Entry 8J5M (X-ray diffraction, 1.62 A resolution); this record covers chains A and B of the 4 polymer chains in the assembly.

Chain A (and B):
Molecule: Beta-glucosidase
Source organism: uncultured bacterium
Notes: chain B of this document is another copy of the same molecule, construct and numbering; everything in this record applies to it too
UniProtKB: A0A1S5SJM8 (A0A1S5SJM8_9BACT); numbering as in UniProt (aligned over 1-445)
Amino-acid sequence (465 residues; each row starts with the number of its first residue; numbers below 1 keep their minus sign (Met-19 is residue -19)):
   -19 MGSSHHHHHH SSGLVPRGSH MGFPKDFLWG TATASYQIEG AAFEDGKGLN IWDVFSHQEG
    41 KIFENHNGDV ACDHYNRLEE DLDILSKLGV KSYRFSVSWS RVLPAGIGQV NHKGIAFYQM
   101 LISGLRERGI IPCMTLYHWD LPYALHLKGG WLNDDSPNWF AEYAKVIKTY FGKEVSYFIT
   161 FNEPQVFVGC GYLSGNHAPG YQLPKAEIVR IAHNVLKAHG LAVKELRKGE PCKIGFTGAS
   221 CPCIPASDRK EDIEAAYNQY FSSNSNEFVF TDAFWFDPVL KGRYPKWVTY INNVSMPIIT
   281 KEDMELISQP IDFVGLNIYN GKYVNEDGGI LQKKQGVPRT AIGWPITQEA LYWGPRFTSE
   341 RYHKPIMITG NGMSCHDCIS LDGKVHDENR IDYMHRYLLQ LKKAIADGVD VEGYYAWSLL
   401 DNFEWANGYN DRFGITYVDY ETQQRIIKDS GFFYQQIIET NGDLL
Disordered / not traced: -19 to -7
Sequence notes: initiating methionine (-19); expression tag (-18 to 0); engineered mutation Gly350 (Glu in A0A1S5SJM8)
From the paper describing this entry:
  - catalytic residues: Glu163 (by similarity / conservation)
  - mutagenesis - Q165W: decreased expression
  - mutagenesis - C221T: decreased catalytic activity on pNP-Glc
  - mutagenesis - C221T: decreased catalytic activity on laminaribiose
  - mutagenesis - C221T (4-fold): increased catalytic activity on all other substrates
  - mutagenesis - N407Y: increased binding to cellooligosaccharides
  - mutagenesis - C170E (1.5- to 2-fold): increased catalytic activity on all substrates
  - mutagenesis - A219N: decreased catalytic activity on all substrates tested
  - mutagenesis - N407Y: unchanged catalytic activity on most glucooligosaccharide substrates

How chain A and chain B interact:
Pairs across the interface (37; chain A residue first):
  Leu29(A) with Val274(B), hydrophobic; Ser275(B)
  Val34(A) with Glu187(B); Val274(B), hydrophobic; Ser275(B)
  His37(A) with Val274(B)
  Gln38(A) with Gln182(B); Leu183(B); Pro184(B)
  Tyr123(A) with Glu187(B), hydrogen bond; Ser275(B), hydrogen bond
  Leu127(A) with Lys128(B); Gly129(B); Leu132(B); Asn133(B), hydrogen bond (backbone-backbone); Arg190(B)
  Lys128(A) with Leu127(B); Lys128(B); Gly129(B); Asn133(B)
  Gly129(A) with Leu127(B); Lys128(B); Gly129(B)
  Leu132(A) with Leu127(B)
  Asn133(A) with Leu127(B), hydrogen bond (backbone-backbone); Lys128(B)
  Tyr181(A) with Tyr181(B); Leu183(B)
  Leu183(A) with Tyr181(B)
  Pro184(A) with Gln38(B)
  Glu187(A) with Tyr123(B), hydrogen bond
  Arg190(A) with Leu127(B)
  Val274(A) with Leu29(B), hydrophobic; Val34(B), hydrophobic; His37(B)
  Ser275(A) with Leu29(B); Tyr123(B), hydrogen bond
Other interface residues (no listed pair), chain A (19 interface residues in all): Asp33, His126
Other interface residues (no listed pair), chain B (20 interface residues in all): Asp33, His126

In short:
The interface between chain A and chain B involves 19 residues on one side and 20 on the other, with 6
hydrogen bonds. Polar pairs include Tyr123(A)-Glu187(B), Tyr123(A)-Ser275(B) and Leu127(A)-Asn133(B). The
paper reports the catalytic residue Glu163(A); Q165W of chain A reduces expression; 5 substitutions were
tested in all.
Both chains are Beta-glucosidase (uncultured bacterium). Entry 8J5M (Structure of GH1 Br2 beta-glucosidase
E350G mutant from bovine rumen metagenome) was determined by X-ray diffraction, deposited together with 8J3M
and 8J5L.
